8E9H - chains K and N of the 15 polymer chains in the assembly; structure by electron microscopy, 2.70 A resolution.

Chain K:
Name: NADH-quinone oxidoreductase subunit K
Source organism: Mycolicibacterium smegmatis MC2 155
UniProtKB: A0QU26 (NUOK_MYCS2); numbering as in UniProt (aligned over 1-99)
Sequence (99 residues; row label = number of the first residue in the row):
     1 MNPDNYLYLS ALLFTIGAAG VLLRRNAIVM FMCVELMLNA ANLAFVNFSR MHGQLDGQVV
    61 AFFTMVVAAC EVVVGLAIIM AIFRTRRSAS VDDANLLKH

Chain N:
Name: NADH-quinone oxidoreductase subunit N
Source organism: Mycolicibacterium smegmatis MC2 155
UniProtKB: A0QU23 (A0QU23_MYCS2); residue numbers follow UniProt; this construct covers 1-521
Sequence (521 residues; row label = number of the first residue in the row):
     1 MITPSIEYGL LSPMLIVFGV AIAGVLIEAL APRQSRYPLQ VTLALGGLIA TVVAVVFVAR
    61 GLSGTPGRPA VLGAVVLDAP AVFLQGTIAL VGILGIMLIA ERQKATVSAG EARGLEDFTP
   121 QASAVAGSVA EQLATKTGVM QTEVFPLTMF AIGGMLLFPA ADDLLTMFVA LEVLSLPLYL
   181 LCGLARRRRL LSQEAALKYF LLGAFSSAFF IYGAAMLYGS AGTLDLSGIA ESVAAGSGNT
   241 SLALLGVALL LVGVLFKVGA VPFHSWIPDV YQGAPTSITA FMAAATKIAA FGAMLRIFYV
   301 AVPALRDDWR PVLWAIAILT MVVGTVTAVT QTDVKRMLAY SAVAHSGFIL TGVIAANPAG
   361 VSSTLFYLFA YGFSTLGAFA VVGLIRNAAG DEETSMAQWA GLGRRYPIVG VVFSLFLLAF
   421 AGIPLTSGFV SKFAVFKAAG EGGAIPLVII GVIASAVAAY FYVRVIVLMF FTEPPDDAPE
   481 LVVPSGLSTA VVTVTAAVTF ALGALPQPLL DLANSAETFL H
Unresolved in the structure: 1-2

Chain K / chain N interface:
Residue-residue contacts (68):
  Ser10(K) - Tyr212(N)  hydrogen bond
  Ala11(K) - Tyr212(N)  hydrogen bond (backbone-side chain)
  Phe14(K) - Ala208(N)
  Phe14(K) - Phe209(N)  hydrophobic
  Phe14(K) - Tyr212(N)  hydrophobic
  Met30(K) - Leu201(N)  hydrophobic
  Phe31(K) - Phe200(N)  hydrophobic
  Met37(K) - Ala208(N)  hydrophobic
  Leu38(K) - Ala208(N)  hydrophobic
  Leu38(K) - Ile211(N)  hydrophobic
  Ala41(K) - Ile211(N)  hydrophobic
  Ala41(K) - Tyr212(N)  hydrophobic
  Ala44(K) - Ala215(N)  hydrophobic
  Phe45(K) - Ile211(N)  hydrophobic
  Phe45(K) - Ala214(N)
  Phe45(K) - Ala215(N)
  Phe48(K) - Ala215(N)
  Phe48(K) - Met216(N)  hydrophobic
  Phe48(K) - Tyr218(N)  hydrophobic
  Phe48(K) - Gly219(N)
  Phe48(K) - Leu242(N)  hydrophobic
  Ser49(K) - Tyr218(N)
  His52(K) - Tyr218(N)  hydrogen bond (side chain-backbone)
  His52(K) - Gly219(N)  hydrogen bond (side chain-backbone)
  His52(K) - Gly222(N)  hydrogen bond (side chain-backbone)
  Gln54(K) - Tyr218(N)  hydrogen bond
  Gln54(K) - Gly222(N)  hydrogen bond (side chain-backbone)
  Asp56(K) - Tyr218(N)
  Gly57(K) - Tyr218(N)  hydrogen bond (backbone-side chain)
  Val60(K) - Leu165(N)  hydrophobic
  Val60(K) - Leu224(N)  hydrophobic
  Phe63(K) - Leu165(N)  hydrophobic
  Thr64(K) - Ile211(N)
  Val67(K) - Phe168(N)  hydrophobic
  Val67(K) - Glu172(N)
  Cys70(K) - Leu176(N)  hydrophobic
  Glu71(K) - Leu176(N)
  Glu71(K) - Phe200(N)
  Val74(K) - Leu180(N)  hydrophobic
  Gly75(K) - Phe200(N)
  Ile78(K) - Tyr179(N)
  Ile78(K) - Leu197(N)  hydrophobic
  Ile78(K) - Phe200(N)  hydrophobic
  Ile79(K) - Leu197(N)  hydrophobic
  Ala81(K) - Gln193(N)
  Ile82(K) - Gln193(N)
  Ile82(K) - Leu197(N)  hydrophobic
  Arg84(K) - Ser123(N)
  Arg84(K) - Val125(N)
  Thr85(K) - Ala126(N)
  Thr85(K) - Gln193(N)  hydrogen bond
  Arg86(K) - Leu190(N)
  Val91(K) - Leu201(N)  hydrophobic
  Ala94(K) - Glu194(N)
  Ala94(K) - Lys198(N)
  Asn95(K) - Glu194(N)  hydrogen bond (backbone-side chain)
  Leu96(K) - Leu191(N)  hydrophobic
  Leu96(K) - Glu194(N)  hydrogen bond (backbone-side chain)
  Leu97(K) - Leu191(N)
  Leu97(K) - Glu194(N)  hydrogen bond (backbone-side chain)
  Leu97(K) - Ala195(N)
  Leu97(K) - Lys198(N)  hydrogen bond (backbone-side chain)
  Leu97(K) - Asp269(N)
  Leu97(K) - Gln272(N)
  Lys98(K) - Arg336(N)  hydrogen bond (backbone-side chain)
  His99(K) - Gln331(N)  hydrogen bond (backbone-side chain)
  His99(K) - Arg336(N)  hydrogen bond (backbone-side chain)
  His99(K) - Tyr340(N)  hydrogen bond (backbone-side chain)
Interface residues without a listed pair, chain K (45 interface residues in all): Leu7, Ala18, Val21, Leu22, Val34, Ala40, Val59
Interface residues without a listed pair, chain N (42 interface residues in all): Val169, Ala196, Ala204, Phe205, Ala221, Thr223, Gly273

Overview:
The interface between chain K and chain N involves 45 residues on one side and 42 on the other; the contacts
include 17 hydrogen bonds. Polar contacts include Ser10(K)-Tyr212(N), Ala11(K)-Tyr212(N) and
His52(K)-Tyr218(N).
Chain K is NADH-quinone oxidoreductase subunit K and chain N is NADH-quinone oxidoreductase subunit N, both
from Mycolicibacterium smegmatis MC2 155; the structure, Mycobacterial respiratory complex I, fully-inserted
quinone, was determined by electron microscopy together with 8E9G and 8E9I from the same study.
